PDB entry 7XVM | X-ray diffraction, 2.84 A resolution | chains J and U of the 22 polymer chains in the assembly

# Chain J
Molecule: 169-nt DNA strand
From: synthetic construct
Sequence (169 nucleotides; row label = number of the first residue in the row; numbers below 1 keep their minus sign (DG-82 is residue -82)):
   -82 GCTTTTTTTTTTCACAATCCCGGTGCCGAGGCCGCTCAATTGGTCGTAGA
   -32 CAGCTCTAGCACCGCTTAAACGCACGTACGGATTCCGTACGTGCGTTTAA
    18 GCGGTGCTAGAGCTGTCTACGACCAATTGAGCGGCCTCGGCACCGGGATT
    68 GTGAAAAAAAAAAGCTGCA
Ion coordination: Ca2+ site 1: DG-52 (shared with 1 residue of chain I); Ca2+ site 2: DG51 (shared with 1 residue of chain I)

# Chain U
Molecule: Histone H5
From: Gallus gallus
Reference sequence: P02259 (H5_CHICK); residues 2-190 here = UniProt positions 2-190
Amino-acid sequence (190 residues; numbered 1 to 190; the number before each row is that of its first residue):
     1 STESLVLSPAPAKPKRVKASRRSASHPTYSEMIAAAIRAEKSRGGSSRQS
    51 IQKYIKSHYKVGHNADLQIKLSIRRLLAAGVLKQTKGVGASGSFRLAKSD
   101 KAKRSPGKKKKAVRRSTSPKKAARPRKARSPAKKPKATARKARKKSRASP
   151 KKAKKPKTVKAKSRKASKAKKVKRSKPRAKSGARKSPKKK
Not modelled in the structure: 1-19, 106-190
Differences from the reference sequence: expression tag (1)
Curated features (UniProtKB/Swiss-Prot):
  - modified residue (Phosphoserine): Ser23, Ser30, Ser146, Ser167

# How chain J and chain U interact
Contacting residue pairs - 30 pairs, chain J then chain U:
  DT-78(J) with Arg43(U), salt bridge to the phosphate
  DT-77(J) with Arg43(U), phosphate contact
  DT0(J) with Ser91(U), base contact
  DT1(J) with Gly87(U), sugar contact; Ser91(U), sugar contact; Gly92(U), phosphate contact
  DC2(J) with Ser47(U), hydrogen bond to the phosphate; Gln49(U), hydrogen bond to the phosphate; Lys86(U), phosphate contact; Gly92(U), phosphate contact; Ser93(U), hydrogen bond to the phosphate
  DC3(J) with Ser47(U), hydrogen bond to the phosphate; Gln49(U), sugar contact; Ser50(U), phosphate contact; Lys53(U), phosphate contact
  DG4(J) with Lys53(U), salt bridge to the phosphate
  DA79(J) with Gly62(U), sugar contact; His63(U), hydrogen bond to the phosphate; Asn64(U), hydrogen bond to the phosphate
  DA80(J) with Ala24(U), phosphate contact; His26(U), salt bridge to the phosphate; Tyr29(U), hydrogen bond to the phosphate; Gly62(U), phosphate contact; Asn64(U), hydrogen bond to the phosphate; Gln68(U), sugar contact
  DG81(J) with His26(U), salt bridge to the phosphate; Pro27(U), phosphate contact; Thr28(U), hydrogen bond to the phosphate; Tyr29(U), hydrogen bond to the phosphate
  DC82(J) with His26(U), base contact
Interface residues without a listed pair, chain U (21 interface residues in all): Val61, Ala65

# Overview
11 residues of chain J face 21 of chain U across their interface; the contacts include 10 hydrogen bonds and 4
salt bridges. Among the polar pairs are DC2(J)-Ser47(U), DC2(J)-Gln49(U) and DC2(J)-Ser93(U).
Here chain J is a 169-nt DNA strand (synthetic construct) and chain U is Histone H5 (Gallus gallus). Entry
7XVM (Crystal Structure of Nucleosome-H5 Linker Histone Assembly (sticky-169a DNA fragment)) was determined by
X-ray diffraction.
